Entry 4WNV (X-ray diffraction, 2.35 A resolution); this record covers chain A.

# Chain A
Name: Cytochrome P450 2D6
Organism: Homo sapiens
Notes: EC 1.14.14.1
UniProtKB: P10635 (CP2D6_HUMAN); residues 48-497 here = UniProt positions 48-497
Chain sequence (479 residues; each row starts with the number of its first residue):
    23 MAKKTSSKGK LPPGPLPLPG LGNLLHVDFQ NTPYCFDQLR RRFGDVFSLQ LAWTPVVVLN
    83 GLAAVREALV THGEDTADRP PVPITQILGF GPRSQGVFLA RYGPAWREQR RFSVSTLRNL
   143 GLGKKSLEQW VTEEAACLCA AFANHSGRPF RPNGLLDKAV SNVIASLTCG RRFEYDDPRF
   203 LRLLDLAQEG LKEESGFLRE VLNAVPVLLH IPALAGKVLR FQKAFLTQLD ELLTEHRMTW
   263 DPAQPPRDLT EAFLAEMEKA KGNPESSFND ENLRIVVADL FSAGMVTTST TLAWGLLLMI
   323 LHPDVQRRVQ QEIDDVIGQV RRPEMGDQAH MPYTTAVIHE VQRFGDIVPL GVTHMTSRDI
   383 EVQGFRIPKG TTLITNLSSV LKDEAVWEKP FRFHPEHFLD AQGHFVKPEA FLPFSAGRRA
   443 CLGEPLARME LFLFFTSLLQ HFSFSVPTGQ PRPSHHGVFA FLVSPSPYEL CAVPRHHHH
Not modelled in the structure: 23-30, 48-50, 498-501
Sequence notes: initiating methionine (23); expression tag (24-47, 498-501)
Metal / ion sites: Zn2+ site 1: His258, Asp270, Glu273, Glu287; Zn2+ site 2: Asp422, His426 (shared with 2 residues of chain C); heme Fe near Cys443 (its only coordinating residue here); Zn2+ site 3 near His463 (its only coordinating residue here)
Ligand contacts:
  - heme (HEM): Leu91, Arg101, Val119, Phe120, Trp128, Arg132, Ile186, Leu189, Leu302, Ala305, Gly306, Thr309, Thr310, Thr313, Gln364, Ile369, Val370, Gly373, Val374, His376, Leu399, Pro435, Phe436, Ser437, Arg440, Arg441, Ala442, Cys443, Leu444, Gly445, Leu448, Ala449, Glu452
  - Quinine (QI9): Phe120, Leu121, Leu213, Glu216, Gln244, Asp301, Ser304, Ala305, Val308, Thr309, Val370, Gly373, Val374, Phe483, Leu484
What the authors report for this chain:
  - binding site for Quinine: Glu216
  - conformationally variable residues (loop rearrangement): Phe483

# In short
Chain A binds heme and Quinine. His258, Asp270, Glu273 and Glu287 coordinate Zn2+ site 1. Asp422 and His426
coordinate Zn2+ site 2. From the paper: a binding site for Quinine at Glu216; conformational variability at
Phe483.
Chain A is Cytochrome P450 2D6 (Homo sapiens); the structure, Human Cytochrome P450 2D6 Quinine Complex, was
determined by X-ray diffraction together with 4WNT, 4WNU, 4WNW, 3TDA and 3TBG from the same study.
